PDB entry 2OOX | X-ray diffraction, 2.60 A resolution | chains B and G of the 6 polymer chains in the assembly

Chain B:
Protein: SPCC1919.03c protein
Source organism: Schizosaccharomyces pombe
Notes: fragment: C-terminal domain: Residues 203-298
UniProt: P78789 (P78789_SCHPO); numbering as in UniProt (aligned over 203-298)
Sequence (97 residues; each row starts with the number of its first residue):
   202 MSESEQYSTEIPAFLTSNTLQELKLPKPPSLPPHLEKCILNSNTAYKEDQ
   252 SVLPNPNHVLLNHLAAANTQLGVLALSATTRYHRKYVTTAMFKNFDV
Not modelled in the structure: 202-204, 298
Sequence notes: cloning artifact (202)
UniProt features mapped onto this chain:
  - binding site (ADP): D250 to S252

Chain G:
Protein: Hypothetical protein C1556.08c in chromosome I
Source organism: Schizosaccharomyces pombe
UniProt: Q10343 (YL28_SCHPO); numbering as in UniProt (aligned over 3-334)
Sequence (333 residues; numbered 2 to 334; the number before each row is that of its first residue):
     2 MDVQETQKGALKEIQAFIRSRTSYDVLPTSFRLIVFDVTLFVKTSLSLLT
    52 LNNIVSAPLWDSEANKFAGLLTMADFVNVIKYYYQSSSFPEAIAEIDKFR
   102 LLGLREVERKIGAIPPETIYVHPMHSLMDACLAMSKSRARRIPLIDVDGE
   152 TGSEMIVSVLTQYRILKFISMNCKETAMLRVPLNQMTIGTWSNLATASME
   202 TKVYDVIKMLAEKNISAVPIVNSEGTLLNVYESVDVMHLIQDGDYSNLDL
   252 SVGEALLKRPANFDGVHTCRATDRLDGIFDAIKHSRVHRLFVVDENLKLE
   302 GILSLADILNYIIYDKTTTPGVPEQTDNFESAV
Not modelled in the structure: 326-334
Sequence notes: cloning artifact (2)
Residues lining bound ligands: adenosine monophosphate (AMP): R139, R141, Q163, G190, T191, N194, L195, A196, K214, I216, S217, A218, V219, P220, R290, I303, S305, D308

How chain B and chain G interact:
Contacting residue pairs - 61 pairs, chain B then chain G:
  I240(B) with S31(G)
  K248(B) with R287(G), hydrogen bond (backbone-side chain)
  E249(B) with R165(G); K168(G)
  D250(B) with P29(G); R165(G), salt bridge
  Q251(B) with R33(G); N54(G)
  S252(B) with S31(G); F32(G); R33(G), hydrogen bond (backbone-backbone)
  V253(B) with S31(G)
  L254(B) with S31(G), hydrogen bond (backbone-backbone); F32(G); R33(G)
  P255(B) with S31(G), hydrogen bond (backbone-side chain)
  N256(B) with T30(G), hydrogen bond; S31(G)
  L272(B) with S48(G)
  V274(B) with L41(G), hydrophobic
  T281(B) with M156(G)
  Y283(B) with Y25(G); H123(G); P124(G); D147(G), hydrogen bond; V158(G), hydrophobic
  H284(B) with Y25(G), hydrogen bond
  R285(B) with Y25(G), hydrogen bond (backbone-side chain)
  K286(B) with Y25(G), hydrogen bond (side chain-backbone); D26(G); L28(G), hydrogen bond (side chain-backbone); P29(G); T30(G)
  Y287(B) with T30(G), hydrogen bond (backbone-backbone); S31(G); F32(G), hydrogen bond (backbone-backbone)
  V288(B) with F32(G); V158(G)
  T289(B) with F32(G), hydrogen bond (backbone-backbone); R33(G); L34(G), hydrogen bond (backbone-backbone)
  T290(B) with L34(G)
  A291(B) with L34(G), hydrogen bond (backbone-backbone); I35(G); V36(G), hydrogen bond (backbone-backbone)
  M292(B) with V36(G); W61(G)
  F293(B) with I35(G), hydrophobic; V36(G), hydrogen bond (backbone-backbone); F37(G), hydrophobic; D38(G), hydrogen bond (backbone-backbone); L41(G); L49(G), hydrophobic; N53(G)
  K294(B) with D38(G); L41(G); S63(G)
  N295(B) with D38(G), hydrogen bond (backbone-side chain); T40(G), hydrogen bond (side chain-backbone); L41(G); R101(G)
Interface residues without a listed pair, chain B (28 interface residues in all): L241, P257
Interface residues without a listed pair, chain G (32 interface residues in all): T45, M125

In short:
28 residues of chain B face 32 of chain G across their interface; the contacts include 20 hydrogen bonds and 1
salt bridge. Among the polar pairs are D250(B)-R165(G), K248(B)-R287(G) and P255(B)-S31(G). Chain G binds
adenosine monophosphate. UniProt lists 3 ADP-binding residues on chain B.
Here chain B is SPCC1919.03c protein and chain G is Hypothetical protein C1556.08c in chromosome I, both from
Schizosaccharomyces pombe. Entry 2OOX (Crystal structure of the adenylate sensor from AMP-activated protein
kinase complexed with AMP) was determined by X-ray diffraction (same publication as 2OOY).
